Entry 2P70 (X-ray diffraction, 2.10 A resolution); this record covers chain A.

== Chain A ==
Molecule: pheromone-binding protein
Source organism: Bombyx mori
Reference sequence: P34174 (PBP_BOMMO); residues 1-132 here correspond to UniProt positions 23-154 (UniProt number = residue number + 22)
Sequence (132 residues; numbered 1 to 132; the number before each row is that of its first residue):
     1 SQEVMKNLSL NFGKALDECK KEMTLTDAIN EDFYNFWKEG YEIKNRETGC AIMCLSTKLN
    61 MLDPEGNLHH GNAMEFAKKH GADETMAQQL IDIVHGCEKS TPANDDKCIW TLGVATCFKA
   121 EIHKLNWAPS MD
Cystine bridges: Cys19-Cys54, Cys50-Cys108, Cys97-Cys117
Ligand contacts:
  - 2-isobutyl-3-methoxypyrazine (PRZ), molecule 1: Met5, Leu8, Ser9, Phe12, Phe33, Phe36, Trp37, Ile52, Met61, Phe76, Phe118
  - 2-isobutyl-3-methoxypyrazine (PRZ), molecule 2: Phe12, Ile52, Ser56, Met61, Leu62, Leu68, Val94, Thr111, Val114, Ala115, Phe118
What the authors report for this chain:
  - binding site for 2-isobutyl-3-methoxypyrazine: Leu8, Ser9, Phe12, Phe36, Ile52, Ser56, Leu62, Leu68, Val94, Thr111, Val114, Ala115, Phe118

== Summary ==
Bound to chain A: 2-isobutyl-3-methoxypyrazine. The paper reports a binding site for
2-isobutyl-3-methoxypyrazine at Leu8, Ser9 and Phe12 among others.
Chain A is pheromone-binding protein (Bombyx mori); the structure, Bombyx mori pheromone binding protein bound
to bell pepper odorant, was determined by X-ray diffraction together with 2P71 from the same study.
